Entry 5MPD (electron microscopy, 4.10 A resolution (low resolution: residue-level contacts below are approximate; hydrogen-bond / salt-bridge calls are withheld)); this record covers chains P and U of the 13 polymer chains in the assembly.

Chain P:
Molecule: 26S proteasome regulatory subunit RPN5
From: Saccharomyces cerevisiae (strain ATCC 204508 / S288c)
Reference sequence: Q12250 (RPN5_YEAST); residues 1-445 here = UniProt positions 1-445
Sequence (445 residues; each row starts with the number of its first residue):
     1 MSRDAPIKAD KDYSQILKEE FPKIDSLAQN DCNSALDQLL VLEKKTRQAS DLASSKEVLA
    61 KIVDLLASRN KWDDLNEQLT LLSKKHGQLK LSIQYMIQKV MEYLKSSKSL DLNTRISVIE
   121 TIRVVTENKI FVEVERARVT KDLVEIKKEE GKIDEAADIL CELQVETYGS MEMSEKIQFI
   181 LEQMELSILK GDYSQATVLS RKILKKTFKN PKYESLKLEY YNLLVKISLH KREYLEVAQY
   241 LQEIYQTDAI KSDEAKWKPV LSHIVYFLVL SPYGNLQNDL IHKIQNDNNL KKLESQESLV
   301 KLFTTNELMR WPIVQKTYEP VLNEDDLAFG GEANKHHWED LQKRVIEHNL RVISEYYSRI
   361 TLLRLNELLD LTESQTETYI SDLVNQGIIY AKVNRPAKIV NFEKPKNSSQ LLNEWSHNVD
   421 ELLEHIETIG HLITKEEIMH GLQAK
Disordered / not traced: 441-445
Swiss-Prot annotation at these positions:
  - modified residue: S2 (N-acetylserine)

Chain U:
Molecule: 26S proteasome regulatory subunit RPN8
From: Saccharomyces cerevisiae (strain ATCC 204508 / S288c)
Reference sequence: Q08723 (RPN8_YEAST); residues 1-338 here = UniProt positions 1-338
Sequence (338 residues; row label = number of the first residue in the row):
     1 MSLQHEKVTI APLVLLSALD HYERTQTKEN KRCVGVILGD ANSSTIRVTN SFALPFEEDE
    61 KNSDVWFLDH NYIENMNEMC KKINAKEKLI GWYHSGPKLR ASDLKINELF KKYTQNNPLL
   121 LIVDVKQQGV GLPTDAYVAI EQVKDDGTST EKTFLHLPCT IEAEEAEEIG VEHLLRDVRD
   181 QAAGGLSIRL TNQLKSLKGL QSKLKDVVEY LDKVINKELP INHTILGKLQ DVFNLLPNLG
   241 TPDDDEIDVE NHDRINISNN LQKALTVKTN DELMVIYISN LVRSIIAFDD LIENKIQNKK
   301 IQEQRVKDKQ SKVSDDSESE SGDKEATAPL IQRKNKKN
Disordered / not traced: 299-338
Swiss-Prot annotation at these positions:
  - modified residue: S2 (N-acetylserine), S314 (Phosphoserine), S317 (Phosphoserine), S319 (Phosphoserine), T327 (Phosphothreonine)

Chain P / chain U interface:
Residue-residue contacts (26):
  S408(P) - E246(U)
  L411(P) - D243(U)
  L412(P) - I247(U)
  W415(P) - P237(U)
  W415(P) - I247(U)
  L422(P) - V232(U)
  L423(P) - K203(U)
  H425(P) - V232(U)
  I426(P) - K203(U)
  I426(P) - L204(U)
  E427(P) - K203(U)
  T428(P) - K228(U)
  I429(P) - L229(U)
  H431(P) - Y137(U)
  H431(P) - H156(U)
  I433(P) - D206(U)
  I433(P) - Y210(U)
  K435(P) - F154(U)
  E436(P) - Y210(U)
  E436(P) - N222(U)
  E437(P) - K98(U)
  I438(P) - L99(U)
  I438(P) - A101(U)
  H440(P) - E218(U)
  H440(P) - L219(U)
  H440(P) - P220(U)
Also at the interface, not in a pair above, chain P (20 interface residues in all): L432, T434
Also at the interface, not in a pair above, chain U (31 interface residues in all): R100, T153, L200, V207, K213, K217, I225, L235, P242, E250

In short:
Chain P and chain U form an interface of 20 and 31 residues respectively.
Here chain P is 26S proteasome regulatory subunit RPN5 and chain U is 26S proteasome regulatory subunit RPN8,
both from Saccharomyces cerevisiae (strain ATCC 204508 / S288c). Entry 5MPD (26S proteasome in presence of ATP
(s1)) was determined by electron microscopy (same publication as 5MP9, 5MPA, 5MPB, 5MPC and 5MPE).
